3IP4 - chains B and C of the 3 polymer chains in the assembly; structure by X-ray diffraction, 1.90 A resolution.

[Chain B]
Protein: Aspartyl/glutamyl-tRNA(Asn/Gln) amidotransferase subunit B
Source organism: Staphylococcus aureus subsp. aureus
Notes: EC 6.3.5.-
UniProtKB: P64201 (GATB_STAAM); numbering as in UniProt (aligned over 1-475)
Chain sequence (483 residues; row label = number of the first residue in the row):
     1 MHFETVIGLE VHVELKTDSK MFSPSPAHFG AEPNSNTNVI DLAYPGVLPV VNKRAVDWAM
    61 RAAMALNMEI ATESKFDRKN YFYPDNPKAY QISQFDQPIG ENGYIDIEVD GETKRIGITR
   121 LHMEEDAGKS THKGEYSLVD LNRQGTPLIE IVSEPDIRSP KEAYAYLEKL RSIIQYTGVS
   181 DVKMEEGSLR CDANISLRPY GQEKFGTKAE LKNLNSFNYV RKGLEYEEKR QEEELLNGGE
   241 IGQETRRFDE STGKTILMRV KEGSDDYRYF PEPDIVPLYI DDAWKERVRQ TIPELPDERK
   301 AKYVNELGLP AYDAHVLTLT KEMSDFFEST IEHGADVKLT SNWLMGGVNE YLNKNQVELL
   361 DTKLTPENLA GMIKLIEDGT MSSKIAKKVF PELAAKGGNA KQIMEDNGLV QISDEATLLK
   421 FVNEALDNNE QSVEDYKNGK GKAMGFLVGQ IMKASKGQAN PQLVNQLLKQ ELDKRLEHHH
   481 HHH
Unresolved in the structure: 483
Sequence notes: expression tag (476-483)
Bound ions: Mg2+: Glu-124, Glu-150
What the authors report for this chain:
  - contacts within the chain: Leu-167/Met-184 (hydrophobic contact), Lys-183/Glu-186 (backbone contact), Met-184/Leu-189 (hydrophobic contact), Met-184/Cys-191 (hydrophobic contact), Met-184/Phe-217 (hydrophobic contact)
  - specificity-determining residues: Lys-183 to Glu-186

[Chain C]
Protein: Aspartyl/glutamyl-tRNA(Asn/Gln) amidotransferase subunit C
Source organism: Staphylococcus aureus subsp. aureus
Notes: EC 6.3.5.-
UniProtKB: P68807 (GATC_STAAM); residues 1-100 here = UniProt positions 1-100
Chain sequence (100 residues; numbered 1 to 100; the number before each row is that of its first residue):
     1 MTKVTREEVE HIANLARLQI SPEETEEMAN TLESILDFAK QNDSADTEGV EPTYHVLDLQ
    61 NVLREDKAIK GIPQELALKN AKETEDGQFK VPTIMNEEDA
Unresolved in the structure: 1-2, 95-100
What the authors report for this chain:
  - conformationally variable residues (order/disorder transition): Met-95 to Ala-100

[How chain B and chain C interact]
Residue-residue contacts (85):
  Thr-17(B) / Asp-66(C)
  Asp-18(B) / Asp-66(C)  hydrogen bond (backbone-side chain)
  Asp-18(B) / Ala-68(C)
  Ser-19(B) / Arg-64(C)  hydrogen bond
  Ser-19(B) / Asp-66(C)  hydrogen bond
  Ser-19(B) / Lys-67(C)
  Ser-19(B) / Ala-68(C)
  Lys-20(B) / Arg-64(C)  hydrogen bond (backbone-side chain)
  Met-21(B) / Arg-64(C)  hydrogen bond (backbone-side chain)
  Ser-23(B) / Arg-64(C)  hydrogen bond (backbone-side chain)
  Pro-24(B) / Arg-64(C)
  Pro-24(B) / Lys-67(C)
  Pro-24(B) / Ala-68(C)
  Pro-24(B) / Ile-69(C)  hydrogen bond (backbone-backbone)
  Ser-25(B) / Ile-69(C)
  Pro-26(B) / Ala-68(C)  hydrophobic
  Pro-26(B) / Ile-69(C)
  Glu-32(B) / Gln-74(C)
  Pro-33(B) / Gln-74(C)  hydrogen bond (backbone-side chain)
  Pro-33(B) / Gly-87(C)
  Pro-33(B) / Gln-88(C)
  Asn-34(B) / Gln-74(C)
  Asn-34(B) / Leu-78(C)
  Asn-34(B) / Gly-87(C)  hydrogen bond (side chain-backbone)
  Asn-34(B) / Gln-88(C)
  Asn-34(B) / Phe-89(C)
  Ser-35(B) / Ile-72(C)
  Thr-37(B) / Gly-71(C)
  Thr-37(B) / Ile-72(C)  hydrogen bond (backbone-backbone)
  Thr-37(B) / Ala-77(C)
  Leu-42(B) / Ile-72(C)  hydrophobic
  Leu-42(B) / Ala-77(C)  hydrophobic
  Tyr-44(B) / Asn-80(C)  hydrogen bond
  Val-50(B) / Arg-64(C)  hydrogen bond (backbone-side chain)
  Val-51(B) / Val-62(C)
  Val-51(B) / Leu-63(C)  hydrophobic
  Val-51(B) / Arg-64(C)  hydrogen bond (backbone-backbone)
  Asn-52(B) / Arg-64(C)
  Asn-52(B) / Asp-66(C)  hydrogen bond
  Lys-53(B) / Leu-63(C)
  Lys-53(B) / Arg-64(C)  hydrogen bond (backbone-backbone)
  Lys-53(B) / Glu-65(C)
  Arg-54(B) / Asp-66(C)  salt bridge
  Lys-75(B) / Tyr-54(C)
  Phe-82(B) / Leu-15(C)
  Phe-82(B) / Ala-16(C)
  Phe-82(B) / Arg-17(C)
  Tyr-83(B) / Ile-94(C)
  Pro-84(B) / Ile-94(C)  hydrophobic
  His-132(B) / Ile-94(C)
  Glu-135(B) / Pro-92(C)
  Glu-135(B) / Thr-93(C)  hydrogen bond (backbone-backbone)
  Tyr-136(B) / Glu-85(C)  hydrogen bond
  Tyr-136(B) / Lys-90(C)
  Tyr-136(B) / Val-91(C)
  Tyr-136(B) / Pro-92(C)
  Tyr-136(B) / Thr-93(C)
  Ser-137(B) / Phe-89(C)
  Ser-137(B) / Lys-90(C)
  Ser-137(B) / Val-91(C)  hydrogen bond (backbone-backbone)
  Ser-137(B) / Thr-93(C)
  Ser-137(B) / Ile-94(C)  hydrogen bond (side chain-backbone)
  Leu-138(B) / Glu-85(C)
  Leu-138(B) / Gln-88(C)
  Leu-138(B) / Phe-89(C)
  Val-139(B) / Gln-88(C)
  Val-139(B) / Phe-89(C)  hydrogen bond (backbone-backbone)
  Asp-140(B) / Gln-88(C)
  Leu-141(B) / Phe-89(C)  hydrophobic
  Arg-268(B) / Leu-15(C)
  Pro-271(B) / Tyr-54(C)  hydrophobic
  Glu-272(B) / His-55(C)  hydrogen bond (backbone-side chain)
  Pro-273(B) / His-55(C)
  Ile-275(B) / His-55(C)  hydrogen bond (backbone-side chain)
  Val-276(B) / Leu-59(C)
  Val-276(B) / Gln-60(C)
  Val-276(B) / Asn-61(C)
  Val-276(B) / Val-62(C)  hydrophobic
  Pro-277(B) / His-55(C)
  Pro-277(B) / Leu-59(C)
  Pro-277(B) / Gln-60(C)
  Pro-277(B) / Asn-61(C)  hydrogen bond (backbone-backbone)
  Leu-278(B) / Asn-61(C)
  Tyr-279(B) / Asn-61(C)  hydrogen bond (backbone-side chain)
  Trp-284(B) / Asn-61(C)
Interface residues without a listed pair, chain B (49 interface residues in all): Phe-22, Asn-38, Val-56, Ser-130, Gly-134, Asp-266
Interface residues without a listed pair, chain C (33 interface residues in all): Lys-70, Asp-86

[In short]
49 residues of chain B and 33 residues of chain C are in contact; the contacts include 24 hydrogen bonds and 1
salt bridge. Polar pairs include Arg-54(B)/Asp-66(C), Asp-18(B)/Asp-66(C) and Ser-19(B)/Arg-64(C). The Mg2+
site is built by Glu-124(B) and Glu-150(B). The paper reports the specificity determinant Lys-183(B);
conformational variability at Met-95(C).
Chain B is Aspartyl/glutamyl-tRNA(Asn/Gln) amidotransferase subunit B and chain C is
Aspartyl/glutamyl-tRNA(Asn/Gln) amidotransferase subunit C, both from Staphylococcus aureus subsp. aureus; the
structure, The high resolution structure of GatCAB, was determined by X-ray diffraction.
